Entry 4OT2 (X-ray diffraction, 2.42 A resolution); this record covers chain A.

# Chain A
Name: Serum albumin
Organism: Equus caballus
UniProt: P35747 (ALBU_HORSE); residues 1-583 here correspond to UniProt positions 25-607 (UniProt number = residue number + 24)
Chain sequence (583 residues; numbered 1 to 583; the number before each row is that of its first residue):
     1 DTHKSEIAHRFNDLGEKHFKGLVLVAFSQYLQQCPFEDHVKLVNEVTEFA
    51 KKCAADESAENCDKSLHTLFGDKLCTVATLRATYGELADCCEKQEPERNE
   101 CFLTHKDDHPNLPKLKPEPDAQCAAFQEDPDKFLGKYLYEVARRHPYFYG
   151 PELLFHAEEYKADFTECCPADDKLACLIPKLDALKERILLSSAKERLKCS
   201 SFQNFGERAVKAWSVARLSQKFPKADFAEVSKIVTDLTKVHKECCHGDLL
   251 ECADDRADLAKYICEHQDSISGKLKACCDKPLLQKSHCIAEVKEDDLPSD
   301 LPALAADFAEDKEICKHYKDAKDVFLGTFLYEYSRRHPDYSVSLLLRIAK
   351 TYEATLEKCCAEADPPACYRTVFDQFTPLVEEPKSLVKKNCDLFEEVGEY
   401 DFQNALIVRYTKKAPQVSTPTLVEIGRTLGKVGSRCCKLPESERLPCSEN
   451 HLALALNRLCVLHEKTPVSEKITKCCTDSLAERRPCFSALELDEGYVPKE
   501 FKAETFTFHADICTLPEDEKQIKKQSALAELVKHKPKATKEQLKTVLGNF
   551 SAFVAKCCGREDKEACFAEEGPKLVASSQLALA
Not modelled in the structure: 1-3
Cystine bridges: C53-C62, C75-C91, C90-C101, C123-C168, C167-C176, C199-C245, C244-C252, C264-C278, C277-C288, C315-C360, C359-C368, C391-C437, C436-C447, C460-C476, C475-C486, C513-C558, C557-C566
Ligand contacts:
  - malonate ion (MLI), molecule 1: K17, K20, G21, L24, V43, D131, L134, G135, L138
  - malonate ion (MLI), molecule 2: L66, H67, F70, G247, D248, L249, L250, E251, C252
  - malonate ion (MLI), molecule 3: K194, W213, R217, K221, E291, N450, H451, L454
  - malonate ion (MLI), molecule 4: F501, H534, K535, Q579
  - naproxen (NPS; (2S)-2-(6-methoxynaphthalen-2-yl)propanoic acid), molecule 1: R208, A209, A212, D323, L326, G327, L346, A349, K350, S479, L480, A481
  - naproxen (NPS), molecule 2: L386, V387, N390, C391, F402, L406, R409, Y410, K413, L429, V432, G433, C437, S448, L452, R484, F487, S488
  - succinic acid (SIN): Y149, L218, F222, I233, L237, R256, L259, I263, S286, I289, A290
UniProt features mapped onto this chain:
  - binding site (Cu cation): H3
  - binding site (Ca(2+)): E6, D13, E243, D248, E251, D254, D258
  - binding site (Zn(2+)): H67, H246, D248
  - modified residue: S5 (Phosphoserine), S58 (Phosphoserine), S65 (Phosphoserine), T83 (Phosphothreonine), S418 (Phosphoserine), T419 (Phosphothreonine), T421 (Phosphothreonine), S488 (Phosphoserine), K533 (N6-methyllysine), T545 (Phosphothreonine), K563 (N6-succinyllysine)

# Overview
Chain A binds naproxen, succinic acid and 4 copies of malonate ion. UniProt lists Cu cation-binding residue
H3, 7 Ca2+-binding residues and 3 Zn2+-binding residues.
Chain A is Serum albumin (Equus caballus); the structure, Crystal Structure of Equine Serum Albumin in complex
with Naproxen, was determined by X-ray diffraction (same publication as 4OR0 and 4PO0).
